8BYA - chains A and C of the 7 polymer chains in the assembly; structure by electron microscopy, 3.38 A resolution.

== Chain A ==
Name: Cyclin-dependent kinase 2
Organism: Homo sapiens
Notes: EC 2.7.11.22
UniProtKB: P24941 (CDK2_HUMAN); residue numbers follow UniProt; this construct covers 1-298
Sequence (298 residues; row label = number of the first residue in the row):
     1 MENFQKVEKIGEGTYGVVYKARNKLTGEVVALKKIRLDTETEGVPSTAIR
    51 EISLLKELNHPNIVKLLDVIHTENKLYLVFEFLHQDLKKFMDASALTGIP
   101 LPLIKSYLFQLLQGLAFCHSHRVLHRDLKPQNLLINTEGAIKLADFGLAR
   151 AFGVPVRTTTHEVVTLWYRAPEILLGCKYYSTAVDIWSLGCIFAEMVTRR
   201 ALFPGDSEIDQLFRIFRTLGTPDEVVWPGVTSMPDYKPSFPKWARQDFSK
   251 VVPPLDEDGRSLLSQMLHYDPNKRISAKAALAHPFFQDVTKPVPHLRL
Disordered / not traced: 1-15, 26-28, 88, 297-298
Sequence notes: conflict T159 (Tyr in P24941)
Modified / non-standard residues: T159 (phosphothreonine; TPO)
Reported in the primary citation:
  - post-translational modification sites: T160
  - conformationally variable residues (order/disorder transition): M1 to G13

== Chain C ==
Name: Cyclin-dependent kinase inhibitor 1B
Organism: Homo sapiens
UniProtKB: O43806 (O43806_HUMAN); residues 1-158 here = UniProt positions 1-158
Sequence (158 residues; each row starts with the number of its first residue):
     1 MSNVRVSNGSPSLERMDARQAEHPKPSACRNLFGPVDHEELTRDLEKHCR
    51 DMEEASQRKWNFDFQNHKPLEGKYEWQEVEKGSLPEFYYRPPRPPKGACK
   101 VPAQESQDGSGSRPAAPLIGAPANSEDTHLVDPKTDPSDSQTGLAEQCAG
   151 IRKRPATD
Disordered / not traced: 1-24, 94-158
Reported in the primary citation:
  - contacts within the chain: S27-R30 (hydrogen bond), P26-C29 (hydrogen bond)

== How chain A and chain C interact ==
Pairs across the interface - 43 pairs, chain A then chain C:
  G16(A) - K81(C)
  V18(A) - Q77(C)
  V18(A) - E78(C)
  V18(A) - V79(C)
  V18(A) - L84(C)  hydrophobic
  V18(A) - Y88(C)
  V18(A) - Y89(C)  hydrophobic
  Y19(A) - F62(C)  hydrophobic
  Y19(A) - H67(C)
  Y19(A) - Q77(C)
  Y19(A) - E78(C)
  K20(A) - W76(C)
  K20(A) - Q77(C)  hydrogen bond (backbone-backbone)
  K20(A) - L84(C)
  A21(A) - E75(C)
  A21(A) - W76(C)  hydrophobic
  R22(A) - E75(C)
  N23(A) - E75(C)
  K24(A) - E75(C)
  A31(A) - Y88(C)  hydrophobic
  L32(A) - W76(C)  hydrophobic
  L32(A) - Y88(C)
  K33(A) - F87(C)
  I35(A) - P92(C)  hydrophobic
  D68(A) - W60(C)
  E73(A) - C49(C)
  K75(A) - Q65(C)
  Y77(A) - F64(C)  hydrogen bond (side chain-backbone)
  Y77(A) - H67(C)
  E81(A) - Y88(C)  hydrogen bond (backbone-side chain)
  F82(A) - L84(C)  hydrophobic
  F82(A) - Y88(C)
  L83(A) - P85(C)
  L83(A) - Y88(C)  hydrogen bond (backbone-side chain)
  H84(A) - P85(C)
  D86(A) - P85(C)
  F90(A) - S83(C)
  Q131(A) - E86(C)
  Q131(A) - R90(C)  hydrogen bond
  N132(A) - R90(C)
  L134(A) - P85(C)  hydrophobic
  L134(A) - F87(C)  hydrophobic
  L134(A) - Y88(C)  hydrophobic
Also at the interface, not in a pair above, chain A (30 interface residues in all): V17, I70, V79, F80, A144
Also at the interface, not in a pair above, chain C (25 interface residues in all): E46, P69, Y74, G82
The authors on this interface:
  - specific contacts: V18(A)-V79(C), K20(A)-Q77(C) (hydrogen bond), K33(A)-F87(C), Y77(A)-F64(C) (hydrogen bond), F80(A)-F87(C), E81(A)-Y88(C) (hydrogen bond), F82(A)-Y88(C) (hydrophobic contact), L83(A)-Y88(C) (hydrogen bond), Q131(A)-R90(C) (hydrogen bond), L134(A)-F87(C), A144(A)-F87(C)
  - interface residues, chain C: W60(C), F62(C), F64(C), Y74(C), E75(C), W76(C), P85(C), F87(C)

== In short ==
The interface between chain A and chain C involves 30 residues on one side and 25 on the other; the contacts
include 5 hydrogen bonds. Polar contacts include Y77(A)-F64(C), E81(A)-Y88(C) and L83(A)-Y88(C). The paper
describes contacts between V18(A) and V79(C), K33(A) and F87(C) and F80(A) and F87(C) among others; hydrogen
bonds between K20(A) and Q77(C), Y77(A) and F64(C) and E81(A) and Y88(C) among others; a hydrophobic contact
between F82(A) and Y88(C). From the paper: interface residues W60(C), F62(C) and F64(C) among others; a
modification site at T160(A).
Here chain A is Cyclin-dependent kinase 2 and chain C is Cyclin-dependent kinase inhibitor 1B, both from Homo
sapiens. Entry 8BYA (Cryo-EM structure of SKP1-SKP2-CKS1-CDK2-CyclinA-p27KIP1 Complex) was determined by
electron microscopy (same publication as 8BYL and 8BZO).
